Entry 8RIV (X-ray diffraction, 2.78 A resolution); this record covers chains D and E of the 6 polymer chains in the assembly.

# Chain D
Molecule: Tubulin beta-2B chain
From: Bos taurus
Reference sequence: Q6B856 (TBB2B_BOVIN); the author numbering skips numbers that UniProt does not, so the offset changes along the chain: 1-42 = UniProt 1-42; 45-360 = UniProt 43-358; 369-455 = UniProt 359-445
Sequence (445 residues; row label = number of the first residue in the row; note: 10 numbers in that range are skipped by the numbering (no residue carries them; nothing is unmodelled there)):
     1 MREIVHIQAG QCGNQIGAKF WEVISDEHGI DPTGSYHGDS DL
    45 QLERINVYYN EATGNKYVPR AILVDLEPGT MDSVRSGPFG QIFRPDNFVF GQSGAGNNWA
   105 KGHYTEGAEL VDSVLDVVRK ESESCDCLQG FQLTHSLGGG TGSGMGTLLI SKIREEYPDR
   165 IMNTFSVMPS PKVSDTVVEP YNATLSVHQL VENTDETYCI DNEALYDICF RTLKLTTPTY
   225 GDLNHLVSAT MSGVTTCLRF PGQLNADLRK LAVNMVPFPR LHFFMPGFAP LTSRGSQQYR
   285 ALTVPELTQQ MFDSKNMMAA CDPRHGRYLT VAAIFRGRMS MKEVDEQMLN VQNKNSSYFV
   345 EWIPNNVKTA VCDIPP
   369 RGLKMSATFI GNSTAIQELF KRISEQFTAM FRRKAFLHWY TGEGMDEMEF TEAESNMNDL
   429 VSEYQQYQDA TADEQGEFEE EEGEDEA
Disordered / not traced: 277-284, 442-455
Bound ions: Mg2+ near Q11 (its only coordinating residue here)
Residues lining bound ligands:
  - A1H01 ((4-fluoranyl-2-methyl-1H-indol-5-yl) 3,4,5-trimethoxybenzenesulfonate): G237, V238, T239, C241, L242, L248, A250, D251, K254, L255, N258, M259, V315, A316, A317, I318, N349, N350, V351, K352, T353, A354, I378
  - GDP (guanosine-5'-diphosphate): G10, Q11, C12, Q15, I16, D69, N101, S140, G142, G143, G144, T145, G146, S147, V171, P173, V177, S178, E183, N206, L209, Y224, L227, N228
Swiss-Prot annotation at these positions:
  - motif: M1 to I4 (MREI motif)
  - binding site (GTP): Q11, E71, S140, G144, T145, G146, N206, N228
  - binding site (Mg(2+)): E71
  - modified residue: S40 (Phosphoserine), T57 (Phosphothreonine), K60 (N6-acetyllysine), S174 (Phosphoserine), T287 (Phosphothreonine), T292 (Phosphothreonine), R320 (Omega-N-methylarginine), E448 (5-glutamyl polyglutamate)
  - cross-link (Glycyl lysine isopeptide (Lys-Gly)): K60 (interchain with G-Cter in ubiquitin), K326 (interchain with G-Cter in ubiquitin)
What the authors report for this chain:
  - binding site for A1H01: C241, L242, L248, A250, D251, I318, A354, I378

# Chain E
Molecule: Stathmin-4
From: Rattus norvegicus
Reference sequence: P63043 (STMN4_RAT); residues 5-145 here correspond to UniProt positions 49-189 (UniProt number = residue number + 44)
Sequence (143 residues; row label = number of the first residue in the row):
     3 MADMEVIELN KCTSGQSFEV ILKPPSFDGV PEFNASLPRR RDPSLEEIQK KLEAAEERRK
    63 YQEAELLKHL AEKREHEREV IQKAIEENNN FIKMAKEKLA QKMESNKENR EAHLAAMLER
   123 LQEKDKHAEE VRKNKELKEE ASR
Disordered / not traced: 3-5, 29-43, 143-145
Construct notes: initiating methionine (3); expression tag (4)
Bound ions: Ca2+ near D44 (its only coordinating residue here)
Swiss-Prot annotation at these positions:
  - modified residue: S46 (Phosphoserine)

# How chain D and chain E interact
Contacting residue pairs - 28 pairs, chain D then chain E:
  Y108(D) with A130(E), hydrophobic; V133(E), hydrophobic; R134(E)
  T109(D) with R134(E); K137(E)
  A112(D) with R134(E)
  S155(D) with L123(E); K126(E)
  K156(D) with D127(E), salt bridge
  R158(D) with L123(E)
  E159(D) with L120(E); L123(E); Q124(E); D127(E)
  P162(D) with L116(E), hydrophobic; M119(E), hydrophobic
  Q193(D) with K126(E)
  N197(D) with L123(E); K126(E)
  G410(D) with K137(E)
  E411(D) with V133(E); K137(E)
  G412(D) with V133(E); N136(E), hydrogen bond (backbone-side chain); K137(E)
  M413(D) with V133(E)
  E417(D) with H129(E), salt bridge; V133(E)
Also at the interface, not in a pair above, chain D (17 interface residues in all): H107, D163
Also at the interface, not in a pair above, chain E (14 interface residues in all): R112

# In short
17 residues of chain D face 14 of chain E across their interface, with 1 hydrogen bond and 2 salt bridges.
Among the polar pairs are K156(D)-D127(E), E417(D)-H129(E) and G412(D)-N136(E). Ligands of chain D: GDP and
compound A1H01. The paper reports a binding site for A1H01 at C241(D), L242(D) and L248(D) among others.
Here chain D is Tubulin beta-2B chain (Bos taurus) and chain E is Stathmin-4 (Rattus norvegicus). Entry 8RIV
(T2R-TTL-1-K08 complex) was determined by X-ray diffraction (same publication as 8RIW).
